Entry 4L4S (X-ray diffraction, 2.90 A resolution); this record covers chains H and A.

Chain H (and A):
Name: L-lactate dehydrogenase A chain
From: Homo sapiens
Notes: EC 1.1.1.27; chain A of this document is another copy of the same molecule, construct and numbering; everything in this record applies to it too
UniProtKB: P00338 (LDHA_HUMAN); residues 1-331 here correspond to UniProt positions 2-332 (UniProt number = residue number + 1)
Chain sequence (339 residues; row label = number of the first residue in the row):
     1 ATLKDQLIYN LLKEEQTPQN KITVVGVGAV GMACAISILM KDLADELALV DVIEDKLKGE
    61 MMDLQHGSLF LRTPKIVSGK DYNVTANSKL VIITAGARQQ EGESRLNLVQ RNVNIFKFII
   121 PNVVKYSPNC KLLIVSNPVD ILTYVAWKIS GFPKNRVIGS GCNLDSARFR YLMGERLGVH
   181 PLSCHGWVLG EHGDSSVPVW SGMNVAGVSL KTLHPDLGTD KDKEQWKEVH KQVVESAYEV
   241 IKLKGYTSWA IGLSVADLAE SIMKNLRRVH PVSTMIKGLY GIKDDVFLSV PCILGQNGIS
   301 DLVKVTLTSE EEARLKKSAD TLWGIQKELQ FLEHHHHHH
Unresolved in the structure: 332-339
Differences from the reference sequence: expression tag (332-339)
Curated features (UniProtKB/Swiss-Prot):
  - active site: His192 (Proton acceptor)
  - binding site (NAD(+)): Arg98, Asn137
  - binding site (substrate): Arg105, Asn137, Arg168, Thr247
  - modified residue: Ala1 (N-acetylalanine), Lys4 (N6-acetyllysine), Tyr9 (Phosphotyrosine), Lys13 (N6-acetyllysine), Thr17 (Phosphothreonine), Lys56 (N6-acetyllysine), Lys80 (N6-acetyllysine), Lys117 (N6-acetyllysine), Lys125 (N6-acetyllysine), Lys223 (N6-acetyllysine), Lys231 (N6-acetyllysine), Tyr238 (Phosphotyrosine), Lys242 (N6-acetyllysine), Thr308 (Phosphothreonine), Ser309 (Phosphoserine), Lys317 (N6-acetyllysine), Thr321 (Phosphothreonine)
  - cross-link: Lys56 (Glycyl lysine isopeptide (Lys-Gly) (interchain with G-Cter in SUMO2))
Ligand contacts: NADH (NAI; 1,4-dihydronicotinamide adenine dinucleotide): Val25, Gly26, Val27, Gly28, Ala29, Val30, Gly31, Val50, Asp51, Val52, Ile53, Tyr82, Thr94, Ala95, Gly96, Arg98, Ile115, Phe118, Ile119, Val135, Ser136, Asn137, Ser160, Leu164, His192, Thr247, Ile251
What the authors report for this chain:
  - binding site for NADH: Arg98
  - contacts within the chain: Glu103-Arg111 (salt bridge), Arg105-Glu191
  - conformationally variable residues (helix shift, loop rearrangement, order/disorder transition, side-chain flip): Val25, Ile53, Glu54, Lys56, Ala95 to Ile119, Asn137, Ser160, Leu164, Arg168, His192, Ser236, Ala237, Tyr238, Ile241, Thr247, Ile251, Ile325, Glu328, Gln330
  - catalytic residues: His192 (citing earlier work)

Interface between chain H and chain A:
Residue-residue contacts (97):
  Thr2(H) - Glu224(A)
  Leu3(H) - Leu213(A)  hydrophobic
  Leu3(H) - His214(A)
  Leu3(H) - Glu224(A)  hydrogen bond (backbone-side chain)
  Leu3(H) - Trp226(A)  hydrophobic
  Lys4(H) - Arg176(A)
  Lys4(H) - Leu177(A)
  Gln6(H) - Leu213(A)  hydrogen bond (side chain-backbone)
  Leu7(H) - Val205(A)  hydrophobic
  Leu7(H) - Val208(A)  hydrophobic
  Ile8(H) - Leu177(A)
  Ile8(H) - Val179(A)  hydrophobic
  Met32(H) - Trp249(A)
  Ile36(H) - Trp249(A)  hydrophobic
  Met40(H) - Lys41(A)
  Met40(H) - Leu253(A)  hydrophobic
  Lys41(H) - Met40(A)
  Asp55(H) - Leu243(A)
  Lys56(H) - Leu243(A)
  Lys58(H) - Glu239(A)  salt bridge
  Lys58(H) - Leu243(A)
  Gly59(H) - Leu243(A)
  Gly59(H) - Lys244(A)
  Glu60(H) - Lys244(A)  salt bridge
  Glu60(H) - Trp249(A)  hydrogen bond
  Met62(H) - Glu239(A)
  Met62(H) - Val240(A)  hydrophobic
  Asp63(H) - Lys244(A)  salt bridge
  Asp63(H) - Thr247(A)
  Asp63(H) - Ser248(A)  hydrogen bond (side chain-backbone)
  Asp63(H) - Trp249(A)  hydrogen bond (side chain-backbone)
  Asp63(H) - Ala250(A)  hydrogen bond (side chain-backbone)
  Leu64(H) - Trp249(A)  hydrophobic
  Gln65(H) - Tyr171(A)  hydrogen bond
  His66(H) - Arg168(A)  hydrogen bond
  His66(H) - Ser236(A)
  His66(H) - Val240(A)
  His66(H) - Ala250(A)
  Gly67(H) - Leu253(A)
  Ser68(H) - Tyr171(A)
  Leu69(H) - Arg170(A)
  Leu69(H) - Pro181(A)
  Leu69(H) - Leu182(A)  hydrophobic
  Phe70(H) - Ala167(A)  hydrophobic
  Phe70(H) - Leu253(A)  hydrophobic
  Phe70(H) - Ser254(A)
  Phe70(H) - Asp257(A)
  Leu71(H) - His180(A)
  Arg72(H) - Leu182(A)
  Ala167(H) - Phe70(A)  hydrophobic
  Arg168(H) - His66(A)  hydrogen bond
  Arg170(H) - Leu69(A)
  Tyr171(H) - Gln65(A)  hydrogen bond
  Tyr171(H) - Ser68(A)
  Arg176(H) - Lys4(A)
  Leu177(H) - Lys4(A)
  Leu177(H) - Ile8(A)
  His180(H) - Ser68(A)
  His180(H) - Leu71(A)
  Pro181(H) - Leu69(A)
  Leu182(H) - Leu69(A)  hydrophobic
  Leu182(H) - Arg72(A)
  Val208(H) - Leu7(A)  hydrophobic
  Leu213(H) - Leu3(A)  hydrophobic
  Leu213(H) - Gln6(A)  hydrogen bond (backbone-side chain)
  Glu224(H) - Thr2(A)
  Glu224(H) - Leu3(A)  hydrogen bond (side chain-backbone)
  Trp226(H) - Leu3(A)  hydrophobic
  Ser236(H) - His66(A)
  Glu239(H) - Lys58(A)  salt bridge
  Glu239(H) - Met62(A)
  Val240(H) - Met62(A)  hydrophobic
  Leu243(H) - Asp55(A)
  Leu243(H) - Lys56(A)
  Leu243(H) - Lys58(A)
  Leu243(H) - Gly59(A)
  Lys244(H) - Gly59(A)
  Lys244(H) - Glu60(A)  salt bridge
  Lys244(H) - Asp63(A)  salt bridge
  Tyr246(H) - Glu60(A)
  Thr247(H) - Asp63(A)
  Ser248(H) - Asp63(A)  hydrogen bond (backbone-side chain)
  Trp249(H) - Met32(A)
  Trp249(H) - Ile36(A)  hydrophobic
  Trp249(H) - Glu60(A)  hydrogen bond
  Trp249(H) - Asp63(A)  hydrogen bond (backbone-side chain)
  Trp249(H) - Leu64(A)  hydrophobic
  Trp249(H) - Trp249(A)  hydrophobic
  Ala250(H) - Asp63(A)  hydrogen bond (backbone-side chain)
  Ala250(H) - His66(A)
  Ala250(H) - Gly67(A)
  Leu253(H) - Met40(A)  hydrophobic
  Leu253(H) - Gly67(A)
  Leu253(H) - Phe70(A)  hydrophobic
  Leu253(H) - Leu71(A)  hydrophobic
  Ser254(H) - Phe70(A)
  Asp257(H) - Phe70(A)
Also at the interface, not in a pair above, chain H (60 interface residues in all): Ser37, Asn163, Val179, Val205, Leu210, His214, Leu217, Lys242
Also at the interface, not in a pair above, chain A (59 interface residues in all): Ser37, Asn163, Leu210, Leu217, Tyr246

Overview:
60 residues of chain H and 59 residues of chain A are in contact, with 16 hydrogen bonds and 6 salt bridges.
Polar pairs include Lys58(H)-Glu239(A), Glu60(H)-Lys244(A) and Asp63(H)-Lys244(A). Chain H binds NADH. From
the paper: the catalytic residue His192(H); a binding site for NADH at Arg98(H).
Chain H and chain A are both L-lactate dehydrogenase A chain (Homo sapiens); the structure, Structural
characterisation of the NADH binary complex of human lactate dehydrogenase M isozyme, was determined by X-ray
diffraction (same publication as 4L4R).
